7VPD - chains M and O of the 11 polymer chains in the assembly; structure by electron microscopy, 3.77 A resolution.

# Chain M
Name: Putative metal uptake regulation protein
Organism: Streptomyces coelicolor A3(2)
UniProt: Q9L2H5 (Q9L2H5_STRCO); numbering as in UniProt (aligned over 1-139)
Amino-acid sequence (159 residues; numbered -19 to 139; the number before each row is that of its first residue; numbers below 1 keep their minus sign (Met-19 is residue -19)):
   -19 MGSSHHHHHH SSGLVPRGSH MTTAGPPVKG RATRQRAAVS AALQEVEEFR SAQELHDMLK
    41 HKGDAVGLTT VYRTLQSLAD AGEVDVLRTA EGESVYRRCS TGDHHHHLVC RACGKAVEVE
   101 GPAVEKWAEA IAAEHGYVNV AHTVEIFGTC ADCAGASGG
Unresolved in the structure: -19 to 5, 137-139
Differences from the reference sequence: initiating methionine (-19); expression tag (-18 to 0)
Bound ions: Zn2+ site 1: Cys79, His85, His87; Zn2+ site 2: His84, His86, Glu105, His122; Zn2+ site 3: Cys90, Cys93, Cys130, Cys133
What the authors report for this chain:
  - mutagenesis - R11A, D37A/H41A, R53A: decreased binding to the 84-nt DNA strand (chain O)

# Chain O
Molecule: 84-nt DNA strand
Sequence (84 nucleotides; numbered 1 to 84; the number before each row is that of its first residue):
     1 CAAGGCACAT GACAACGGTG TTCAGTGCCG CGTTGCCCGA TACCCCCTAC CCGTAGTTGA
    61 CTGGCATCCG GGCGCCGGGT CGCC

# Chain M / chain O interface
Pairs across the interface (12):
  Arg11(M) - DC28(O)  hydrogen bond to the base
  Arg11(M) - DC29(O)  hydrogen bond to the sugar
  Arg11(M) - DG30(O)  salt bridge to the phosphate
  Arg14(M) - DC28(O)  hydrogen bond to the phosphate
  Arg14(M) - DC29(O)  salt bridge to the phosphate
  Gln33(M) - DG18(O)  hydrogen bond to the phosphate
  Gln33(M) - DT19(O)  hydrogen bond to the phosphate
  Thr49(M) - DT21(O)  base contact
  Tyr52(M) - DT19(O)  hydrogen bond to the phosphate
  Tyr52(M) - DG20(O)  phosphate contact
  Gln56(M) - DG20(O)  phosphate contact
  Glu73(M) - DT19(O)  phosphate contact
Other interface residues (no listed pair), chain M (8 interface residues in all): Arg53
Other interface residues (no listed pair), chain O (8 interface residues in all): DT22

# In short
Chain M and chain O each contribute 8 residues to their interface, with 6 hydrogen bonds and 2 salt bridges.
Polar pairs include Arg11(M)-DC28(O), Arg11(M)-DC29(O) and Arg14(M)-DC28(O). The Zn2+ site 1 is built by
Cys79(M), His85(M) and His87(M). From the paper: R11A, D37A/H41A and R53A of chain M reduce binding to the
84-nt DNA strand (chain O).
Chain M is Putative metal uptake regulation protein (Streptomyces coelicolor A3(2)) and chain O is an 84-nt
DNA strand; the structure, Cryo-EM structure of Streptomyces coelicolor RNAP-promoter open complex with one
Zur dimers, was determined by electron microscopy together with 7VO0, 7VO9, 7VPZ, 7X74, 7X75 and 7X76 from the
same study.
